7DMY - chain A; structure by X-ray diffraction, 2.00 A resolution.

== Chain A ==
Protein: Nucleosome-remodeling factor subunit BPTF
Organism: Homo sapiens
Notes: fragment: Bromodomain
Reference sequence: Q12830 (BPTF_HUMAN); residues 2791-2911 here correspond to UniProt positions 2917-3037 (UniProt number = residue number + 126)
Amino-acid sequence (144 residues; each row starts with the number of its first residue):
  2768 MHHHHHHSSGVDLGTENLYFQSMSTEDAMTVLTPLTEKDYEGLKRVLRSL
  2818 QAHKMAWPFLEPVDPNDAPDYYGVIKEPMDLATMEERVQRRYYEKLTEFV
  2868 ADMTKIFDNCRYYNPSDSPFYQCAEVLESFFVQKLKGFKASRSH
Unresolved in the structure: 2768-2792
Sequence notes: initiating methionine (2768); expression tag (2769-2790)
Small-molecule neighbours: HAF (tert-butyl 3-methyl-2-[[(3R,5R)-1-methyl-5-phenyl-piperidin-3-yl]amino]-4-oxidanylidene-5,7-dihydropyrrolo[3,4-d]pyrimidine-6-carboxylate): Trp-2824, Pro-2825, Phe-2826, Glu-2828, Pro-2829, Val-2830, Asp-2831, Ala-2835, Tyr-2838, Cys-2877, Tyr-2880, Asn-2881, Pro-2882, Phe-2887

== Overview ==
Chain A binds compound HAF.
Chain A is Nucleosome-remodeling factor subunit BPTF (Homo sapiens); the structure, The crystal structure of
Cpd7 in complex with BPTF bromodomain, was determined by X-ray diffraction (same publication as 7DN4).
